Entry 8H0P (electron microscopy, 3.15 A resolution); this record covers chains R and A of the 6 polymer chains in the assembly.

# Chain R
Protein: Neuromedin-B receptor
From: Homo sapiens
Reference sequence: P28336 (NMBR_HUMAN); residues 1-390 here = UniProt positions 1-390
Chain sequence (390 residues; each row starts with the number of its first residue):
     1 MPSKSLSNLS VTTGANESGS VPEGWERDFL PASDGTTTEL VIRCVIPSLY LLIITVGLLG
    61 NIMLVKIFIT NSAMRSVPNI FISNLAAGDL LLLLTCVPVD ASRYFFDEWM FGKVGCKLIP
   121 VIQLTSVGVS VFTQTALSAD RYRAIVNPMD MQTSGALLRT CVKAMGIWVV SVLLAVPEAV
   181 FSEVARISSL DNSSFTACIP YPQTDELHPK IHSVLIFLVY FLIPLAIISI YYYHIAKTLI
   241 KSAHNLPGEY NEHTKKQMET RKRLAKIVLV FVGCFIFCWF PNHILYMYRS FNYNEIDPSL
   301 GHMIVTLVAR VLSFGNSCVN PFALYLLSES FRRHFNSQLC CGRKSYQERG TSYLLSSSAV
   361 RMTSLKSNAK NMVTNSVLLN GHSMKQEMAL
Disordered / not traced: 1-38, 152-154, 189-192, 246-251, 343-390
Disulfides: Cys-116/Cys-198
Sequence notes: engineered mutation Gln-134 (Leu in P28336)
Curated features (UniProtKB/Swiss-Prot):
  - modified residue: Ser-352 (Phosphoserine)
  - lipidation: Cys-341 (S-palmitoyl cysteine)
  - glycosylation (N-linked (GlcNAc...) asparagine): Asn-8, Asn-16, Asn-192
From the paper describing this entry:
  - mutagenesis - D100A (10- to 50-fold), R103A, Q123A (30-fold), R310A (10- to 50-fold): decreased signaling in response to NMB30
  - mutagenesis - P120A, E178A: decreased signaling
  - mutagenesis - Q123R, V127A: abolished signaling in response to NMB30
  - specificity-determining residues: Phe-195, Ile-216
  - conformationally variable residues (loop rearrangement): Phe-195

# Chain A
Protein: G-alpha q
From: Homo sapiens
Chain sequence (361 residues; row label = number of the first residue in the row; note: 136 numbers in that range are skipped by the numbering (no residue carries them; nothing is unmodelled there); a row labelled like 61A-61Z holds insertion residues (61A, then the next letters in order)):
     7 MGCTLSAEDK AAVERSKMIE KQLQKDKQVY RRTLRLLLLG ADNSGKSTIV KQMRI
61A-61Z YHVNGYSEEECKQYKAVVYSNTIQSI
62A-62Z IAIIRAMGRLKIDFGDSARADDARQL
63A-63Z FVLAGAAEEGFMTAELAGVIKRLWKD
64A-64Z SGVQACFNRSREYQLNDSAAYYLNDL
65A-65U DRIAQPNYIPTQQDVLRTRVK
   186 TSGIFETKFQ VDKVNFHMFD VGAQRDERRK WIQCFNDVTA IIFVVDSSDY
   246 NRLQEALNDF KSIWNNRWLR TISVILFLNK QDLLAEKVLA
285A-285B GK
   286 SKIEDYFPEF ARYTTPEDAT P
306A-306L EPGEDPRVTRAK
   307 YFIRKEFVDI STA
319A-319E SGDGR
   322 HICYPHFTCS VDTENARRIF NDCKDIILQM NLREYNLV
Disordered / not traced: 7-10, 61A-61Z, 62A-62Z, 63A-63Z, 64A-64Z, 65A-65U, 285A-285B, 306A-306L, 319A-319E

# Chain R / chain A interface
Pairs across the interface (42; chain R residue first):
  Pro-78(R) / Glu-355(A)
  Pro-78(R) / Tyr-356(A)  hydrophobic
  Asn-79(R) / Glu-355(A)
  Asn-79(R) / Asn-357(A)  hydrogen bond
  Asp-140(R) / Tyr-356(A)
  Arg-141(R) / Leu-358(A)
  Ala-144(R) / Leu-349(A)
  Ala-144(R) / Asn-352(A)  hydrogen bond (backbone-side chain)
  Ala-144(R) / Tyr-356(A)  hydrophobic
  Ile-145(R) / Leu-349(A)  hydrophobic
  Ile-145(R) / Leu-358(A)  hydrophobic
  Pro-148(R) / Lys-345(A)
  Pro-148(R) / Ile-348(A)
  Pro-148(R) / Asn-352(A)
  Met-149(R) / Leu-40(A)  hydrophobic
  Met-149(R) / Val-199(A)  hydrophobic
  Met-149(R) / Lys-345(A)
  Met-151(R) / Arg-37(A)
  Met-151(R) / Arg-38(A)
  Met-151(R) / Asn-352(A)
  Met-151(R) / Tyr-356(A)
  His-253(R) / Arg-310(A)
  His-253(R) / Ile-323(A)
  His-253(R) / Cys-324(A)  hydrogen bond (side chain-backbone)
  His-253(R) / Tyr-325(A)
  His-253(R) / Pro-326(A)
  Thr-254(R) / Ile-323(A)
  Gln-257(R) / Ile-323(A)
  Gln-257(R) / Asp-346(A)
  Gln-257(R) / Gln-350(A)
  Thr-260(R) / Val-359(A)
  Arg-261(R) / Asp-346(A)  salt bridge
  Arg-261(R) / Leu-349(A)
  Arg-261(R) / Gln-350(A)  hydrogen bond
  Leu-264(R) / Leu-353(A)  hydrophobic
  Leu-264(R) / Leu-358(A)
  Leu-324(R) / Asn-357(A)
  Leu-327(R) / Leu-358(A)
  Leu-327(R) / Val-359(A)
  Ser-328(R) / Asn-357(A)  hydrogen bond
  Ser-330(R) / Asn-357(A)  hydrogen bond
  Phe-331(R) / Asn-357(A)
Interface residues without a listed pair, chain R (25 interface residues in all): Ser-76, Ile-82, Arg-143, Gly-155, Ala-156
Interface residues without a listed pair, chain A (24 interface residues in all): Val-314, Phe-341, Cys-344

# Overview
25 residues of chain R and 24 residues of chain A are in contact; the contacts include 6 hydrogen bonds and 1
salt bridge. Polar contacts include Arg-261(R)/Asp-346(A), Asn-79(R)/Asn-357(A) and Ala-144(R)/Asn-352(A).
From the paper: D100A, R103A and Q123A of chain R, among others, reduce signaling in response to NMB30;
specificity determinants Phe-195(R) and Ile-216(R); 8 substitutions were tested in all.
Here chain R is Neuromedin-B receptor and chain A is G-alpha q, both from Homo sapiens. Entry 8H0P (Structure
of the NMB30-NMBR and Gq complex) was determined by electron microscopy together with 8H0Q from the same
study.
